7GV5 - chains A and D; structure by X-ray diffraction, 1.75 A resolution.

[Chain A]
Protein: B-cell lymphoma 6 protein
Organism: Homo sapiens
UniProt: P41182 (BCL6_HUMAN); residue numbers follow UniProt; this construct covers 5-129
Amino-acid sequence (128 residues; each row starts with the number of its first residue):
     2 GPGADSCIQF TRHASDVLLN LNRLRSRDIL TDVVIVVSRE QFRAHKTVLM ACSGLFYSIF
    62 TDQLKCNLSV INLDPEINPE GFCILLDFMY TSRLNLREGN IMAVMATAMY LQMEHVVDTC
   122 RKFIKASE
Unresolved in the structure: 2-5
Differences from the reference sequence: expression tag (2-4)
Curated features (UniProtKB/Swiss-Prot):
  - mutagenesis: N21 (N21K: Abolishes interaction with NCOR2 and HDAC2, no effect on interaction with CTBP1 and transcriptional autoinhibition; when associated with A-116 and 376-Q--Q-379), S59 (S59A: Abolished ubiquitination by the SCF(FBXL17) complex), H116 (H116A: Abolishes interaction with NCOR2 and HDAC2, no effect on interaction with CTBP1 and transcriptional autoinhibition; when associated with K-21 and 376-Q--Q-379)
Small-molecule neighbours: A1ACA (5-[(5-bromo-2-chloropyrimidin-4-yl)amino]-1,3-dihydro-2H-indol-2-one): N21, R24, L25, M51, A52, C53, S54, G55, Y58, Q113, M114, E115

[Chain D]
Protein: WVIP tetrapeptide
Amino-acid sequence (6 residues; each row starts with the number of its first residue; numbering starts at 0):
     0 XWVIPA
Modified positions: ACE (acetyl group) at position 0

[Chain A / chain D interface]
Contacting residue pairs - 11 pairs, chain A then chain D:
  C8(A) - P4(D)
  I9(A) - W1(D)  hydrophobic
  I9(A) - V2(D)
  Q10(A) - ACE_0(D)
  Q10(A) - W1(D)
  Q10(A) - V2(D)  hydrogen bond (backbone-backbone)
  Q10(A) - P4(D)
  F11(A) - ACE_0(D)
  F11(A) - W1(D)
  T12(A) - ACE_0(D)  hydrogen bond (backbone-backbone)
  T12(A) - V2(D)
Also at the interface, not in a pair above, chain D (5 interface residues in all): I3

[Summary]
The chain A/chain D interface involves 5 residues from each chain; the contacts include 2 hydrogen bonds. The
backbones hydrogen-bond at Q10(A)-V2(D) and T12(A)-ACE_0(D). Bound to chain A: compound A1ACA. UniProt lists 3
mutagenesis sites on chain A.
Chain A is B-cell lymphoma 6 protein (Homo sapiens) and chain D is WVIP tetrapeptide; the structure, Crystal
Structure of B-cell lymphoma 6 protein BTB domain in complex with ligand 2 at 17.50 ..., was determined by
X-ray diffraction (same publication as 7GUD, 7GUE, 7GUF, 7GUG, 7GUH, 7GUI and 126 further entries).
